Entry 1N34 (X-ray diffraction, 3.80 A resolution); this record covers chains A and K of the 22 polymer chains in the assembly.

[Chain A]
Molecule: 16S ribosomal RNA
Organism: Thermus thermophilus
Sequence (1522 nucleotides; each row starts with the number of its first residue; note: 42 numbers in that range are skipped by the numbering (no residue carries them; nothing is unmodelled there); a row labelled like 190A-190L holds insertion residues (190A, then the next letters in order); numbering starts at 0):
     0 UUUGUUGGAG AGUUUGAUCC UGGCUCAGGG UGAACGCUGG CGGCGUGCCU AAGACAUGCA
    60 AGUCGUGCGG G
    73 CCGCGGGGUU UU
    88 ACUCCG
    95 UGGUC
   101 AGCGGCGGAC GGGUGAGUAA CGCGUGGGU
  129A G
   130 ACCUACCCGG AAGAGGGGGA CAACCCGGGG AAACUCGGGC UAAUCCCCCA UGUGGACCCG
   190 C
190A-190L CCCUUGGGGUGU
   191 GUCCAAAGGG CUUU
   216 GCCCGCUUCC GGAUGGGCCC GCGUCCCAUC AGCUAGUUGG UGGGGUAAUG GCCCACCAAG
   276 GCGACGACGG GUAGCCGGUC UGAGAGGAUG GCCGGCCACA GGGGCACUGA GACACGGGCC
   336 CCACUCCUAC GGGAGGCAGC AGUUAGGAAU CUUCCGCAAU GGGCGCAAGC CUGACGGAGC
   396 GACGCCGCUU GGAGGAAGAA GCCCUUCGGG GUGUAAACUC CUGAA
   442 CCCGGGACGA AACCCCCGAC GA
   474 GGGGACUGAC GGUACCGGG
   494 GUAAUAGCGC CGGCCAACUC CGUGCCAGCA GCCGCGGUAA UACGGAGGGC GCGAGCGUUA
   554 CCCGGAUUCA CUGGGCGUAA AGGGCGUGUA GGCGGCCUGG GGCGUCCCAU GUGAAAGACC
   614 ACGGCUCAAC CGUGGGGGAG CGUGGGAUAC GCUCAGGCUA GACGGUGGGA GAGGGUGGUG
   674 GAAUUCCCGG AGUAGCGGUG AAAUGCGCAG AUACCGGGAG GAACGCCGAU GGCGAAGGCA
   734 GCCACCUGGU CCACCCGUGA CGCUGAGGCG CGAAAGCGUG GGGAGCAAAC CGGAUUAGAU
   794 ACCCGGGUAG UCCACGCCCU AAACGAUGCG CGCUAGGUCU CUGGGUCU
   848 CCUGGGGGCC GAAGCUAACG CGUUAAGCGC GCCGCCUGGG GAGUACGGCC GCAAGGCUGA
   908 AACUCAAAGG AAUUGACGGG GGCCCGCACA AGCGGUGGAG CAUGUGGUUU AAUUCGAAGC
   968 AACGCGAAGA ACCUUACCAG GCCUUGACAU GCUAGG
 1003A G
  1004 AACCCGGGUG AAAGCCUGGG GUGCCCC
1030A-1030D GCGA
  1031 GGGGAGCCCU AGCACAGGUG CUGCAUGGCC GUCGUCAGCU CGUGCCGUGA GGUGUUGGGU
  1091 UAAGUCCCGC AACGAGCGCA ACCCCCGCCG UUAGUUGCCA GCGGUUCGGC CGGGCACUCU
  1151 AACGGGACUG CCCGCGAAA
  1171 GCGGGAGGAA GGAGGGGACG ACGUCUGGUC AGCAUGGCCC UUACGGCCUG GGCGACACAC
  1231 GUGCUACAAU GCCCACUACA AAGCGAUGCC ACCCGGCAAC GGGGAGCUAA UCGCAAAAAG
  1291 GUGGGCCCAG UUCGGAUUGG GGUCUGCAAC CCGACCCCAU GAAGCCGGAA UCGCUAGUAA
  1351 UCGCGGAUCA G
 1361A C
  1362 CAUGCCGCGG UGAAUACGUU CCCGGGCCUU GUACACACCG CCCGUCACGC CAUGGGAGCG
  1422 GGCUCUACCC GAAGUCGCCG GG
  1446 AGCCUACGGG
  1459 CAGGCGCCGA GGGUAGGGCC CGUGACUGGG GCGAAGUCGU AACAAGGUAG CUGUACCGGA
  1519 AGGUGCGGCU GGAUCACCUC CUUUCU
Disordered / not traced: 0-4, 1535-1538
Reported in the primary citation:
  - conformationally variable residues (order/disorder transition): G530, C1054, A1492, A1493

[Chain K]
Name: 30S ribosomal protein S11
Organism: Thermus thermophilus
Reference sequence: P80376 (RS11_THET8); residue numbers follow UniProt; this construct covers 1-129
Amino-acid sequence (129 residues; each row starts with the number of its first residue):
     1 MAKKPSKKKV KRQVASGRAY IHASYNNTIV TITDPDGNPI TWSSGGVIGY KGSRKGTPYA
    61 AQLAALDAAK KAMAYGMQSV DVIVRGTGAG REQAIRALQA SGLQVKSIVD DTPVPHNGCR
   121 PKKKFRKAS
Disordered / not traced: 1-10

[Interface between chain A and chain K]
Residue-residue contacts - 68 pairs, chain A then chain K:
  G674(A) - His116(K)  base contact
  A675(A) - Val114(K)  hydrogen bond to the sugar
  A675(A) - Pro115(K)  sugar contact
  A675(A) - His116(K)  hydrogen bond to the base
  A676(A) - Pro113(K)  sugar contact
  A676(A) - Pro115(K)  sugar contact
  U677(A) - Cys119(K)  base contact
  G683(A) - Asn38(K)  base contact
  A684(A) - Asn38(K)  sugar contact
  A684(A) - Pro39(K)  hydrogen bond to the sugar
  G685(A) - Pro39(K)  sugar contact
  G685(A) - Ile40(K)  phosphate contact
  G685(A) - Trp42(K)  sugar contact
  U686(A) - Trp42(K)  hydrogen bond to the sugar
  A687(A) - Trp42(K)  sugar contact
  G688(A) - Trp42(K)  sugar contact
  G688(A) - Ser44(K)  hydrogen bond to the phosphate
  G688(A) - Gly46(K)  phosphate contact
  G688(A) - Val47(K)  sugar contact
  C689(A) - Asn27(K)  hydrogen bond to the phosphate
  C689(A) - Ser44(K)  hydrogen bond to the phosphate
  C689(A) - Gly45(K)  hydrogen bond to the phosphate
  C689(A) - Gly46(K)  phosphate contact
  C689(A) - Lys55(K)  salt bridge to the phosphate
  G690(A) - Asn27(K)  hydrogen bond to the phosphate
  G690(A) - Lys55(K)  hydrogen bond to the base
  G691(A) - Asn26(K)  hydrogen bond to the phosphate
  G691(A) - Lys55(K)  hydrogen bond to the base
  U692(A) - Asn26(K)  hydrogen bond to the phosphate
  U692(A) - Ser53(K)  base contact
  A694(A) - Ser53(K)  hydrogen bond to the phosphate
  A695(A) - Gly52(K)  phosphate contact
  A695(A) - Ser53(K)  hydrogen bond to the phosphate
  A704(A) - Trp42(K)  base contact
  A706(A) - His22(K)  sugar contact
  A706(A) - Ile29(K)  sugar contact
  A706(A) - Thr31(K)  hydrogen bond to the sugar
  C707(A) - Tyr20(K)  phosphate contact
  C707(A) - Thr31(K)  sugar contact
  C707(A) - Gly37(K)  hydrogen bond to the sugar
  C707(A) - Arg85(K)  salt bridge to the phosphate
  C708(A) - Tyr20(K)  phosphate contact
  C708(A) - Gly37(K)  sugar contact
  C708(A) - Arg85(K)  salt bridge to the phosphate
  A716(A) - Asn117(K)  base contact
  A716(A) - Gly118(K)  sugar contact
  C717(A) - His116(K)  sugar contact
  C717(A) - Asn117(K)  hydrogen bond to the phosphate
  G718(A) - His116(K)  stacking on the base
  G718(A) - Asn117(K)  hydrogen bond to the phosphate
  A777(A) - Cys119(K)  hydrogen bond to the base
  G778(A) - Cys119(K)  hydrogen bond to the sugar
  G778(A) - Arg120(K)  hydrogen bond to the sugar
  C779(A) - Arg120(K)  hydrogen bond to the sugar
  C779(A) - Pro121(K)  sugar contact
  C779(A) - Lys122(K)  salt bridge to the phosphate
  C779(A) - Lys123(K)  phosphate contact
  A780(A) - Lys122(K)  phosphate contact
  A780(A) - Lys123(K)  hydrogen bond to the phosphate
  C796(A) - Lys123(K)  salt bridge to the phosphate
  C797(A) - Lys124(K)  phosphate contact
  G798(A) - Lys122(K)  salt bridge to the phosphate
  U1522(A) - Lys123(K)  hydrogen bond to the phosphate
  G1523(A) - Lys123(K)  salt bridge to the phosphate
  C1524(A) - Arg120(K)  salt bridge to the phosphate
  G1525(A) - Arg120(K)  salt bridge to the phosphate
  G1525(A) - Arg126(K)  salt bridge to the phosphate
  G1526(A) - Ser129(K)  phosphate contact
Also at the interface, not in a pair above, chain A (38 interface residues in all): U705, G714, G799
Also at the interface, not in a pair above, chain K (36 interface residues in all): Lys51, Lys71, Tyr75

[In short]
The interface between chain A and chain K involves 38 residues on one side and 36 on the other; the contacts
include 25 hydrogen bonds, 10 salt bridges and 1 aromatic stacking contact. Polar contacts include
A675(A)-His116(K), G690(A)-Lys55(K) and G691(A)-Lys55(K). The paper reports conformational variability at
G530(A), C1054(A) and A1492(A) among others.
Chain A is 16S ribosomal RNA and chain K is 30S ribosomal protein S11, both from Thermus thermophilus; the
structure, Structure of the Thermus thermophilus 30S ribosomal subunit in the presence of codon and
crystallographically disordered ..., was determined by X-ray diffraction (same publication as 1N32, 1N33 and
1N36).
